Entry 7SX4 (electron microscopy, 3.50 A resolution); this record covers chains D and E of the 5 polymer chains in the assembly.

Chain D:
Protein: UNC79, Protein unc-79 homolog
Organism: Homo sapiens
UniProt: Q9P2D8 (UNC79_HUMAN); numbering as in UniProt (aligned over 174-2635)
Sequence (2561 residues; each row starts with the number of its first residue; note: 62 numbers in that range are skipped by the numbering (no residue carries them; nothing is unmodelled there); X marks 74 residues of unknown identity (built as UNK)):
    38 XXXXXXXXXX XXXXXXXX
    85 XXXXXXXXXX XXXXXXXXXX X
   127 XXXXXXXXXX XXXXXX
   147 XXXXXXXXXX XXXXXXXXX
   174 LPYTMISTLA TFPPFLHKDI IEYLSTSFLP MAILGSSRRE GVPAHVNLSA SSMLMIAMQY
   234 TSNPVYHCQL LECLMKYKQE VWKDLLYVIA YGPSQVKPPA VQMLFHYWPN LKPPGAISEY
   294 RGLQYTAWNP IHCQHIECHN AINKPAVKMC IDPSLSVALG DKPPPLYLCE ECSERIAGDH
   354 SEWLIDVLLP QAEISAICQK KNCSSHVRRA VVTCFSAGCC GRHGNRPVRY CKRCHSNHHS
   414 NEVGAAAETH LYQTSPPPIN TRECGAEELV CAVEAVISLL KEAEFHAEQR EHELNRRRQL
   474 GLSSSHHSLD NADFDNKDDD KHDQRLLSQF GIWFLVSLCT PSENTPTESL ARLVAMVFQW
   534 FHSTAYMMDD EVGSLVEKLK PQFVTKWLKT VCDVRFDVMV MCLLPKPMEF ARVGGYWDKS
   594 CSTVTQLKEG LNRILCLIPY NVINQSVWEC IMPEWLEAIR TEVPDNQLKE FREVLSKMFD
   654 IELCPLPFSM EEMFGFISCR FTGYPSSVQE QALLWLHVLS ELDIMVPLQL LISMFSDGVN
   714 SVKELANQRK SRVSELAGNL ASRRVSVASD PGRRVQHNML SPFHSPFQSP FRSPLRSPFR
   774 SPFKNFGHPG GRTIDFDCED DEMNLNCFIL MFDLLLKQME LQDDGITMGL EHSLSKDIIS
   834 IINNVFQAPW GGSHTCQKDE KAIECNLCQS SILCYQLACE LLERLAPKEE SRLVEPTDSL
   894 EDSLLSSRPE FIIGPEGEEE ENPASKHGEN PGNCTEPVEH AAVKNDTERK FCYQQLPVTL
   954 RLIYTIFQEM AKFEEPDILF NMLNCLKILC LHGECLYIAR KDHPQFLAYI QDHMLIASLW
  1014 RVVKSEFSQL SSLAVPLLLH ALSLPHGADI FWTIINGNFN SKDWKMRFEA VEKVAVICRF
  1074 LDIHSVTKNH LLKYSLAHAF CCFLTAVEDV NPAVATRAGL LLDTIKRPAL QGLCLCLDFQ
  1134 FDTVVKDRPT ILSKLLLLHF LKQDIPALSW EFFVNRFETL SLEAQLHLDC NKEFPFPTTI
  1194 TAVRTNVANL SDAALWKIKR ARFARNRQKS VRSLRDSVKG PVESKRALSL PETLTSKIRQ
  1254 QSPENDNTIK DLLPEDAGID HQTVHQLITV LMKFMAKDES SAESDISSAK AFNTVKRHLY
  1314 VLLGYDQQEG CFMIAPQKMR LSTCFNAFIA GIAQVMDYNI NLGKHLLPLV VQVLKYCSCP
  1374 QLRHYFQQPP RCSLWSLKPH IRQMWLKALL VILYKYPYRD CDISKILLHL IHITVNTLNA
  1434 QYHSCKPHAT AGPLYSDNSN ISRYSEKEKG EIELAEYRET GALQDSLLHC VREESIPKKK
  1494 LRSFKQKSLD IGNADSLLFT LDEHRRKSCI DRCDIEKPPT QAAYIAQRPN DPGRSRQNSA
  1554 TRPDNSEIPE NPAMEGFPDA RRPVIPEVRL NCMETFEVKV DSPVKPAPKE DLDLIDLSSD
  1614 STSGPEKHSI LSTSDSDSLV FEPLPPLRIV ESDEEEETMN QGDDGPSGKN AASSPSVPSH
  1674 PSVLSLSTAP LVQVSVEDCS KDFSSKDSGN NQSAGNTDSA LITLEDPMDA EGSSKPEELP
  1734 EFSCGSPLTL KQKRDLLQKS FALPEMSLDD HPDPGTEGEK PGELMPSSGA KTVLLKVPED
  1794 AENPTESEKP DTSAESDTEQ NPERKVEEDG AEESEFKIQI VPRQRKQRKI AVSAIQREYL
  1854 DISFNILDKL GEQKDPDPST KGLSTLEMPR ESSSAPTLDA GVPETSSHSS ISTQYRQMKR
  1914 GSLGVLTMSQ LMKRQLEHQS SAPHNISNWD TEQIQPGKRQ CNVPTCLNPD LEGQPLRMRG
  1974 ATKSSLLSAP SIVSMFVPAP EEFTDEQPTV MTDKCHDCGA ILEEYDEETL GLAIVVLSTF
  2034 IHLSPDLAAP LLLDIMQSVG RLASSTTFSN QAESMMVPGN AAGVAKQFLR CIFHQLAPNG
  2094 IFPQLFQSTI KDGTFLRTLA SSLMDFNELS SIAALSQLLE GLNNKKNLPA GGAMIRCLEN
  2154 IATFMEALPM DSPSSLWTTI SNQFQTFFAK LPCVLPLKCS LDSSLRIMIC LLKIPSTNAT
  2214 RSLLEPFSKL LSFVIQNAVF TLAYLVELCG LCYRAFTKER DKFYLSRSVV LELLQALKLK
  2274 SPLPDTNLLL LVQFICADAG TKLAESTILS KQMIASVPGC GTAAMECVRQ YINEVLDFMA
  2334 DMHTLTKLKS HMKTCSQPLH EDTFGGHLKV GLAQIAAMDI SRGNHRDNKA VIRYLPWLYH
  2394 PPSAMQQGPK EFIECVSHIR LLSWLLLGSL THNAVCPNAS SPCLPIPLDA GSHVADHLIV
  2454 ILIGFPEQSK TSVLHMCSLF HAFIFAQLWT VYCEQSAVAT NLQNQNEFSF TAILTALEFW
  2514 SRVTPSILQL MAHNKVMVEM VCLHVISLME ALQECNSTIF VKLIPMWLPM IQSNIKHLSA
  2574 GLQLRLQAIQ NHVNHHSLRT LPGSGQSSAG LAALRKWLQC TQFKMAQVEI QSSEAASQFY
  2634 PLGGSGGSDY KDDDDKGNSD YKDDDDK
Not modelled in the structure: 186-188, 207-218, 289-428, 459-496, 512-516, 539-550, 580-594, 658-661, 718-794, 844-858, 885-945, 1182-1186, 1192-1207, 1234-1271, 1437-2014, 2059-2067, 2297-2314, 2344-2354, 2379-2381, 2394-2405, 2430-2434, 2459-2469, 2491-2502, 2528-2529, 2570-2572, 2588-2603, 2627-2660
Construct notes: expression tag (2636-2660)
Swiss-Prot annotation at these positions:
  - modified residue (Phosphoserine): S754, S758

Chain E:
Protein: Protein unc-80 homolog
Organism: Homo sapiens
UniProt: Q8N2C7 (UNC80_HUMAN); numbering as in UniProt (aligned over 1-3258)
Sequence (3283 residues; each row starts with the number of its first residue):
     1 MVKRKSSEGQ EQDGGRGIPL PIQTFLWRQT SAFLRPKLGK QYEASCVSFE RVLVENKLHG
    61 LSPALSEAIQ SISRWELVQA ALPHVLHCTA TLLSNRNKLG HQDKLGVAET KLLHTLHWML
   121 LEAPQDCNNE RFGGTDRGSS WGGSSSAFIH QVENQGSPGQ PCQSSSNDEE ENNRRKIFQN
   181 SMATVELFVF LFAPLVHRIK ESDLTFRLAS GLVIWQPMWE HRQPGVSGFT ALVKPIRNII
   241 TAKRSSPINS QSRTCESPNQ DARHLEGLQV VCETFQSDSI SPKATISGCH RGNSFDGSLS
   301 SQTSQERGPS HSRASLVIPP CQRSRYATYF DVAVLRCLLQ PHWSEEGTQW SLMYYLQRLR
   361 HMLEEKPEKP PEPDIPLLPR PRSSSMVAAA PSLVNTHKTQ DLTMKCNEEE KSLSSEAFSK
   421 VSLTNLRRSA VPDLSSDLGM NIFKKFKSRK EDRERKGSIP FHHTGKRRPR RMGVPFLLHE
   481 DHLDVSPTRS TFSFGSFSGL GEDRRGIEKG GWQTTILGKL TRRGSSDAAT EMESLSARHS
   541 HSHHTLVSDL PDPSNSHGEN TVKEVRSQIS TITVATFNTT LASFNVGYAD FFNEHMRKLC
   601 NQVPIPEMPH EPLACANLPR SLTDSCINYS YLEDTEHIDG TNNFVHKNGM LDLSVVLKAV
   661 YLVLNHDISS RICDVALNIV ECLLQLGVVP CVEKNRKKSE NKENETLEKR PSEGAFQFKG
   721 VSGSSTCGFG GPAVSGAGDG GGEEGGGGDG GGGGGDGGGG GGGGGGPYEK NDKNQEKDES
   781 TPVSNHRLAL TMLIKIVKSL GCAYGCGEGH RGLSGDRLRH QVFRENAQNC LTKLYKLDKM
   841 QFRQTMRDYV NKDSLNNVVD FLHALLGFCM EPVTDNKAGF GNNFTTVDNK STAQNVEGII
   901 VSAMFKSLIT RCASTTHELH SPENLGLYCD IRQLVQFIKE AHGNVFRRVA LSALLDSAEK
   961 LAPGKKVEEN EQESKPAGSK RSEAGSIVDK GQVSSAPEEC RSFMSGRPSQ TPEHDEQMQG
  1021 ANLGRKDFWR KMFKSQSAAS DTSSQSEQDT SECTTAHSGT TSDRRARSRS RRISLRKKLK
  1081 LPIGKRNWLK RSSLSGLADG VEDLLDISSV DRLSFIRQSS KVKFTSAVKL SEGGPGSGME
  1141 NGRDEEENFF KRLGCHSFDD HLSPNQDGGK SKNVVNLGAI RQGMKRFQFL LNCCEPGTIP
  1201 DASILAAALD LEAPVVARAA LFLECARFVH RCNRGNWPEW MKGHHVNITK KGLSRGRSPI
  1261 VGNKRNQKLQ WNAAKLFYQW GDAIGVRLNE LCHGESESPA NLLGLIYDEE TKRRLRKEDE
  1321 EEDFLDDSTV NPSKCGCPFA LKMAACQLLL EITTFLRETF SCLPRPRTEP LVDLESCRLR
  1381 LDPELDRHRY ERKISFAGVL DENEDSKDSL HSSSHTLKSD AGVEEKKEGS PWSASEPSIE
  1441 PEGMSNAGAE ENYHRNMSWL HVMILLCNQQ SFICTHVDYC HPHCYLHHSR SCARLVRAIK
  1501 LLYGDSVDSL RESSNISSVA LRGKKQKECS DKSCLRTPSL KKRVSDANLE GKKDSGMLKY
  1561 IRLQVMSLSP APLSLLIKAA PILTEEMYGD IQPAAWELLL SMDEHMAGAA AAMFLLCAVK
  1621 VPEAVSDMLM SEFHHPETVQ RLNAVLKFHT LWRFRYQVWP RMEEGAQQIF KIPPPSINFT
  1681 LPSPVLGMPS VPMFDPPWVP QCSGSVQDPI NEDQSKSFSA RAVSRSHQRA EHILKNLQQE
  1741 EEKKRLGREA SLITAIPITQ EACYEPTCTP NSEPEEEVEE VTNLASRRLS VSPSCTSSTS
  1801 HRNYSFRRGS VWSVRSAVSA EDEEHTTEHT PNHHVPQPPQ AVFPACICAA VLPIVHLMED
  1861 GEVREDGVAV SAVAQQVLWN CLIEDPSTVL RHFLEKLTIS NRQDELMYML RKLLLNIGDF
  1921 PAQTSHILFN YLVGLIMYFV RTPCEWGMDA ISATLTFLWE VVGYVEGLFF KDLKQTMKKE
  1981 QCEVKLLVTA SMPGTKTLVV HGQNECDIPT QLPVHEDTQF EALLKECLEF FNIPESQSTH
  2041 YFLMDKRWNL IHYNKTYVRD IYPFRRSVSP QLNLVHMHPE KGQELIQKQV FTRKLEEVGR
  2101 VLFLISLTQK IPTAHKQSHV SMLQEDLLRL PSFPRSAIDA EFSLFSDPQA GKELFGLDTL
  2161 QKSLWIQLLE EMFLGMPSEF PWGDEIMLFL NVFNGALILH PEDSALLRQY AATVINTAVH
  2221 FNHLFSLSGY QWILPTMLQV YSDYESNPQL RQAIEFACHQ FYILHRKPFV LQLFASVAPL
  2281 LEFPDAANNG PSKGVSAQCL FDLLQSLEGE TTDILDILEL VKAEKPLKSL DFCYGNEDLT
  2341 FSISEAIKLC VTVVAYAPES FRSLQMLMVL EALVPCYLQK LKRQTSQVET VPAAREEIAA
  2401 TAALATSLQA LLYSVEVLTR PMTAPQMSRC DQGHKGTTTA NHTMSSGVNT RYQEQGAKLH
  2461 FIRENLHLLE EGQGIPREEL DERIAREEFR RPRESLLNIC TEFYKHCGPR LKILQNLAGE
  2521 PRVIALELLD VKSHMRLAEI AHSLLKLAPY DTQTMESRGL RRYIMEMLPI TDWTAEAVRP
  2581 ALILILKRLD RMFNKIHKMP TLRRQVEWEP ASNLIEGVCL TLQRQPIISF LPHLRSLINV
  2641 CVNLVMGVVG PSSVADGLPL LHLSPYLSPP LPFSTAVVRL VALQIQALKE DFPLSHVISP
  2701 FTNQERREGM LLNLLIPFVL TVGSGSKDSP WLEQPEVQLL LQTVINVLLP PRIISTSRSK
  2761 NFMLESSPAH CSTPGDAGKD LRREGLAEST SQAAYLALKV ILVCFERQLG SQWYWLSLQV
  2821 KEMALRKVGG LALWDFLDFI VRTRIPIFVL LRPFIQCKLL AQPAENHEEL SARQHIADQL
  2881 ERRFIPRPLC KSSLIAEFNS ELKILKEAVH SGSAYQGKTS ISTVGTSTSA YRLSLATMSR
  2941 SNTGTGTVWE QDSEPSQQAS QDTLSRTDEE DEENDSISMP SVVSEQEAYL LSAIGRRRFS
  3001 SHVSSMSVPQ AEVGMLPSQS EPNVLDDSQG LAAEGSLSRV ASIQSEPGQQ NLLVQQPLGR
  3061 KRGLRQLRRP LLSRQKTQTE PRNRQGARLS TTRRSIQPKT KPSADQKRSV TFIEAQPEPA
  3121 AAPTDALPAT GQLQGCSPAP SRKPEAMDEP VLTSSPAIVV ADLHSVSPKQ SENFPTEEGE
  3181 KEEDTEAQGA TAHSPLSAQL SDPDDFTGLE TSSLLQHGDT VLHISEENGM ENPLLSSQFT
  3241 FTPTELGKTD AVLDESHVGG SGGSDYKDDD DKGNSDYKDD DDK
Not modelled in the structure: 1-18, 35-40, 56-74, 95-106, 122-180, 201-211, 234-327, 366-652, 691-784, 801-817, 838-840, 869-894, 958-1173, 1241-1266, 1294-1336, 1363-1451, 1474-1480, 1505-1554, 1703-1735, 1767-1837, 2283-2292, 2335-2337, 2423-2478, 2519-2523, 2647-2668, 2724-2730, 2752-2785, 2862-2865, 2910-3283
Construct notes: expression tag (3259-3283)
Swiss-Prot annotation at these positions:
  - modified residue (Phosphoserine): S257, S525, S3042
  - natural variant: V189 (V189M: In IHPRF2), P1700 (P1700S: In IHPRF2)

Interface between chain D and chain E:
Pairs across the interface (144):
  Y176(D) - K2821(E)
  Y176(D) - L2850(E)
  Y176(D) - P2853(E)  hydrophobic
  S180(D) - Y2814(E)  hydrogen bond (backbone-side chain)
  A183(D) - Y2814(E)  hydrophobic
  L221(D) - Q2856(E)
  S224(D) - R2852(E)  hydrogen bond
  S225(D) - P2853(E)
  M228(D) - V2849(E)  hydrophobic
  I229(D) - L2850(E)  hydrophobic
  Y233(D) - Y2814(E)
  Y260(D) - R2844(E)
  Y260(D) - R2852(E)
  Y264(D) - T2843(E)
  Y264(D) - R2844(E)
  Y264(D) - P2846(E)
  Y264(D) - V2849(E)
  Y264(D) - I2885(E)
  Y264(D) - R2887(E)
  P266(D) - W2813(E)
  A439(D) - F2884(E)  hydrophobic
  E440(D) - R2882(E)  salt bridge
  V443(D) - F2884(E)  hydrophobic
  E447(D) - R2887(E)  salt bridge
  K454(D) - R2887(E)
  R525(D) - I2885(E)
  D970(D) - S2246(E)  hydrogen bond
  F973(D) - P2248(E)  hydrophobic
  S1018(D) - D2203(E)  hydrogen bond
  E1019(D) - F2155(E)
  E1019(D) - E2202(E)
  E1019(D) - D2203(E)  hydrogen bond (backbone-backbone)
  F1020(D) - E2202(E)
  S1021(D) - E2202(E)  hydrogen bond (side chain-backbone)
  S1021(D) - S2204(E)
  S1021(D) - Q2249(E)  hydrogen bond
  Q1022(D) - E2202(E)
  Q1022(D) - N2247(E)  hydrogen bond
  S1025(D) - Q2249(E)
  W1057(D) - F2091(E)  hydrophobic
  F1061(D) - E2153(E)
  E1062(D) - E2153(E)
  R1072(D) - A2205(E)
  F1073(D) - Q2249(E)
  E1101(D) - Y1908(E)
  E1101(D) - R1911(E)
  E1101(D) - K1912(E)  salt bridge
  D1102(D) - R1911(E)  hydrogen bond (backbone-side chain)
  P1105(D) - D1904(E)
  P1105(D) - T1956(E)
  A1108(D) - R1911(E)
  T1109(D) - T1956(E)
  R1110(D) - G2156(E)
  L1113(D) - L2102(E)  hydrophobic
  L1113(D) - L2164(E)  hydrophobic
  L1114(D) - L2160(E)  hydrophobic
  K1119(D) - D2316(E)
  R1120(D) - E2319(E)
  L1150(D) - L1915(E)  hydrophobic
  Q1275(D) - G1861(E)
  Q1275(D) - E1862(E)
  H1278(D) - A1869(E)
  K1286(D) - Q1875(E)
  R1333(D) - D1866(E)
  L1334(D) - D1866(E)
  T1336(D) - V1863(E)
  T1336(D) - G1867(E)
  N1339(D) - D1866(E)  hydrogen bond (side chain-backbone)
  N1339(D) - G1867(E)
  D1350(D) - S1751(E)
  D1350(D) - L1752(E)
  D1350(D) - I1753(E)  hydrogen bond (side chain-backbone)
  D1350(D) - T1754(E)  hydrogen bond
  Y1351(D) - L1752(E)
  Y1351(D) - D1919(E)
  I1353(D) - E1749(E)
  K1391(D) - R1864(E)
  K1391(D) - D1866(E)  salt bridge
  H1393(D) - V1868(E)
  H1393(D) - Q1876(E)  hydrogen bond (backbone-side chain)
  Q1396(D) - Q1876(E)
  Q1396(D) - N1880(E)
  M1397(D) - Q1876(E)  hydrogen bond
  V1404(D) - I1753(E)  hydrophobic
  V1404(D) - T1754(E)
  Y1407(D) - M1693(E)
  Y1407(D) - D1695(E)  hydrogen bond (side chain-backbone)
  Y1407(D) - P1697(E)  hydrophobic
  Y1407(D) - R1748(E)  hydrogen bond (backbone-side chain)
  K1408(D) - R1748(E)
  K1408(D) - E1749(E)  hydrogen bond (side chain-backbone)
  K1408(D) - S1751(E)  hydrogen bond (side chain-backbone)
  E2017(D) - D1603(E)
  D2019(D) - E1604(E)
  D2019(D) - R1653(E)
  E2020(D) - E1604(E)
  E2021(D) - R1653(E)
  L2025(D) - I1758(E)  hydrophobic
  V2028(D) - I1758(E)  hydrophobic
  V2028(D) - A1762(E)  hydrophobic
  S2031(D) - P1697(E)  hydrogen bond (side chain-backbone)
  T2032(D) - P1697(E)
  H2035(D) - D1695(E)
  L2036(D) - R1748(E)
  M2069(D) - P1839(E)
  P2071(D) - Y1656(E)  hydrophobic
  P2071(D) - Q1760(E)
  P2071(D) - C1763(E)
  G2072(D) - T1759(E)
  N2073(D) - C1763(E)  hydrogen bond
  G2076(D) - C1763(E)
  G2076(D) - Y1764(E)
  V2077(D) - A1762(E)  hydrophobic
  Q2080(D) - W1698(E)  hydrogen bond (side chain-backbone)
  Q2080(D) - P1700(E)
  Q2080(D) - A1762(E)
  Q2080(D) - Y1764(E)
  R2083(D) - Y1764(E)
  C2084(D) - W1698(E)
  C2084(D) - V1699(E)
  C2084(D) - P1700(E)
  H2087(D) - P1700(E)  hydrogen bond (side chain-backbone)
  F2119(D) - P1700(E)  hydrophobic
  E2121(D) - P1700(E)
  E2121(D) - Q1701(E)  hydrogen bond
  T2517(D) - W27(E)
  L2521(D) - Q23(E)
  N2549(D) - Q340(E)
  N2549(D) - P341(E)
  T2551(D) - Q340(E)
  V2554(D) - E186(E)
  V2554(D) - Q340(E)
  K2555(D) - H87(E)
  K2555(D) - F190(E)
  P2558(D) - L187(E)  hydrophobic
  M2559(D) - W27(E)  hydrophobic
  M2559(D) - H84(E)
  M2563(D) - Q23(E)
  Q2565(D) - P19(E)
  S2566(D) - P19(E)
  Q2583(D) - M182(E)  hydrogen bond
  Q2583(D) - R336(E)  hydrogen bond (backbone-side chain)
  H2585(D) - R336(E)
  N2587(D) - L339(E)
Interface residues without a listed pair, chain D (117 interface residues in all): S222, Q232, A263, G265, K1058, V1103, A1106, T1117, F1153, H1274, K1290, A1343, W1388, L1403, Y2018, G2024, V2070, L2507, L2510, S2514, S2550, V2586
Interface residues without a listed pair, chain E (106 interface residues in all): T30, L34, A80, P83, A183, M1602, H1605, H1649, Q1657, E1865, A1872, V1873, N1916, G1918, Y1964, L2095, Q2149, R2208, S2817

Summary:
117 residues of chain D face 106 of chain E across their interface; the contacts include 25 hydrogen bonds and
4 salt bridges. Polar pairs include E440(D)-R2882(E), E447(D)-R2887(E) and E1101(D)-K1912(E).
Here chain D is UNC79, Protein unc-79 homolog and chain E is Protein unc-80 homolog, both from Homo sapiens.
Entry 7SX4 (Human NALCN-FAM155A-UNC79-UNC80 channelosome with CaM bound, conformation 2/2) was determined by
electron microscopy, deposited together with 7SX3.
